Entry 7E75 (X-ray diffraction, 2.48 A resolution); this record covers chain A.

# Chain A
Name: Mitogen-activated protein kinase 1
Source organism: Homo sapiens
Notes: EC 2.7.11.24
Reference sequence: P28482 (MK01_HUMAN); numbering as in UniProt (aligned over 1-360)
Sequence (363 residues; row label = number of the first residue in the row; numbers below 1 keep their minus sign (Gly-2 is residue -2)):
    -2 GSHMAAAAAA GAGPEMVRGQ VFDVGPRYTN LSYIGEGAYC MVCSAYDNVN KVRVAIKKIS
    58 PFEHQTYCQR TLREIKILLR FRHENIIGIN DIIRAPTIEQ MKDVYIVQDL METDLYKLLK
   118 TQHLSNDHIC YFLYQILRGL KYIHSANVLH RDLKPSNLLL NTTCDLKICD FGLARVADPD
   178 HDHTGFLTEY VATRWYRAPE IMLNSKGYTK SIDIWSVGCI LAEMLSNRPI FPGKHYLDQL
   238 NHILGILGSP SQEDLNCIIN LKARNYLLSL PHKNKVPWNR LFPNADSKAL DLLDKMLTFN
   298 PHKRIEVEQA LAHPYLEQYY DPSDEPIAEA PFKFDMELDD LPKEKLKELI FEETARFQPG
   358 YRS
Not modelled in the structure: -2 to 9, 359-360
Sequence notes: expression tag (-2 to 0); engineered mutation Cys37 (Gly in P28482)
UniProt features mapped onto this chain:
  - DNA-binding region: Lys259 to Arg277
  - motif: Thr185 to Tyr187 (TXY), Asp318 to Glu322 (Cytoplasmic retention motif), Ala327 to Met333 (Nuclear translocation motif)
  - active site: Asp149 (Proton acceptor)
  - binding site (ATP): Ile31 to Tyr36, Met38, Val39, Lys54
  - modified residue: Ala2 (N-acetylalanine), Ser29 (Phosphoserine), Thr185 (Phosphothreonine), Tyr187 (Phosphotyrosine), Thr190 (Phosphothreonine), Ser246 (Phosphoserine), Ser248 (Phosphoserine), Ser284 (Phosphoserine)
  - natural variant: Ile74 (I74N: In NS13), His80 (H80Y: In NS13), Ala174 (A174V: In NS13), Asp318 (D318G: In NS13; D318N: In NS13), Glu322 (E322Q: In NS13), Pro323 (P323R: In NS13)
  - mutagenesis: Lys54 (K54R: Does not inhibit interaction with MAP2K1), Pro176 to Asp179 (Inhibits homodimerization and interaction with TPR), Thr185 (T185A: Inhibits interaction with TPR; when associated with A-187), Tyr187 (Y187A: Inhibits interaction with TPR; when associated with A-185), Leu234 (L234A: Inhibits interaction with TPR), Asp318 (D318A: Loss of dephosphorylation by PTPRJ; D318N: Inhibits interaction with MAP2K1 but not with TPR; when associated with N-321), Asp321 (D321N: Inhibits interaction with MAP2K1 but not with TPR; when associated with N-318)
From the paper describing this entry:
  - conformationally variable residues (loop rearrangement): Cys37
  - contacts within the chain: Tyr36-Tyr64 (pi stacking)
  - mutagenesis - G37C: decreased binding to SCH772984 (proposed by the authors, not directly observed)

# Overview
From UniProt: active-site residue Asp149, 9 ATP-binding residues and 10 mutagenesis sites. The paper reports
that G37C reduces binding to SCH772984; conformational variability at Cys37.
Chain A is Mitogen-activated protein kinase 1 (Homo sapiens); the structure, Crystal structure of human ERK2
mutant (G37C), was determined by X-ray diffraction, deposited together with 7E73.
